2HYB - chains A and D of the 6 polymer chains in the assembly; structure by X-ray diffraction, 2.50 A resolution.

[Chain A]
Molecule: Putative sulfurtransferase dsrE
Source organism: Allochromatium vinosum
Notes: EC 2.8.1.-
Reference sequence: O87896 (DSRE_CHRVI); residues 1-130 here = UniProt positions 1-130
Chain sequence (130 residues; each row starts with the number of its first residue):
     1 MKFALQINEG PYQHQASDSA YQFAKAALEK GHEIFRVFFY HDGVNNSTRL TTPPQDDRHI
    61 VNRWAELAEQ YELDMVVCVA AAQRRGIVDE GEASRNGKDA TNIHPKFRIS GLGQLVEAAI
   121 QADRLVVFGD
Curated features (UniProtKB/Swiss-Prot):
  - active site: Cys-78 (Cysteine persulfide intermediate)

[Chain D]
Molecule: Putative sulfurtransferase dsrE
Source organism: Allochromatium vinosum
Notes: EC 2.8.1.-
Reference sequence: O87896 (DSRE_CHRVI); residues 1001-1130 here correspond to UniProt positions 1-130 (UniProt number = residue number - 1000)
Chain sequence (130 residues; each row starts with the number of its first residue):
  1001 MKFALQINEG PYQHQASDSA YQFAKAALEK GHEIFRVFFY HDGVNNSTRL TTPPQDDRHI
  1061 VNRWAELAEQ YELDMVVCVA AAQRRGIVDE GEASRNGKDA TNIHPKFRIS GLGQLVEAAI
  1121 QADRLVVFGD
Curated features (UniProtKB/Swiss-Prot):
  - active site: Cys-1078 (Cysteine persulfide intermediate)

[How chain A and chain D interact]
Residue-residue contacts - 49 pairs, chain A then chain D:
  Asn-8(A) / Gln-1013(D)  hydrogen bond (backbone-side chain)
  Glu-9(A) / Gln-1013(D)  hydrogen bond
  Tyr-12(A) / Arg-1084(D)
  Gln-13(A) / Asn-1008(D)  hydrogen bond (side chain-backbone)
  Gln-13(A) / Glu-1009(D)  hydrogen bond
  Gln-13(A) / His-1041(D)
  Gln-13(A) / Asp-1042(D)  hydrogen bond (side chain-backbone)
  Gln-13(A) / Arg-1085(D)  hydrogen bond
  His-41(A) / Gln-1013(D)
  Asp-42(A) / Gln-1013(D)  hydrogen bond (backbone-side chain)
  Asp-42(A) / Asp-1042(D)
  Asn-45(A) / Asn-1045(D)
  Thr-48(A) / Arg-1085(D)
  Arg-49(A) / Lys-1098(D)  hydrogen bond (backbone-side chain)
  Arg-49(A) / Asp-1099(D)  salt bridge
  Leu-50(A) / Gly-1086(D)
  Leu-50(A) / Val-1088(D)
  Leu-50(A) / Lys-1098(D)
  Leu-50(A) / Ala-1100(D)
  Leu-50(A) / Asn-1102(D)
  Thr-51(A) / Gln-1083(D)
  Thr-51(A) / Arg-1084(D)
  Thr-51(A) / Arg-1085(D)
  Thr-51(A) / Gly-1086(D)
  Thr-51(A) / Lys-1098(D)  hydrogen bond (backbone-side chain)
  Thr-52(A) / Gln-1083(D)  hydrogen bond (backbone-backbone)
  Thr-52(A) / Asn-1096(D)
  Pro-53(A) / Gln-1083(D)
  Gln-83(A) / Thr-1051(D)
  Gln-83(A) / Thr-1052(D)  hydrogen bond (backbone-backbone)
  Gln-83(A) / Pro-1053(D)
  Arg-84(A) / Tyr-1012(D)
  Arg-84(A) / Thr-1051(D)
  Arg-85(A) / Gln-1013(D)  hydrogen bond
  Arg-85(A) / Thr-1048(D)
  Arg-85(A) / Thr-1051(D)
  Gly-86(A) / Leu-1050(D)
  Gly-86(A) / Thr-1051(D)
  Val-88(A) / Leu-1050(D)
  Asn-96(A) / Thr-1052(D)  hydrogen bond
  Lys-98(A) / Arg-1049(D)  hydrogen bond (side chain-backbone)
  Lys-98(A) / Leu-1050(D)
  Lys-98(A) / Thr-1051(D)  hydrogen bond (side chain-backbone)
  Lys-98(A) / Thr-1052(D)
  Asp-99(A) / Arg-1049(D)  salt bridge
  Ala-100(A) / Thr-1101(D)
  Thr-101(A) / Ala-1100(D)
  Asn-102(A) / Leu-1050(D)
  Asp-130(A) / Asp-1130(D)
Interface residues without a listed pair, chain A (27 interface residues in all): His-14, Pro-54
Interface residues without a listed pair, chain D (27 interface residues in all): His-1014, Pro-1054

[Overview]
Chain A and chain D each contribute 27 residues to their interface; the contacts include 15 hydrogen bonds and
2 salt bridges. Polar pairs include Arg-49(A)/Asp-1099(D), Asp-99(A)/Arg-1049(D) and Asn-8(A)/Gln-1013(D).
UniProt lists active-site residue Cys-78(A) on chain A; active-site residue Cys-1078(D) on chain D.
Chain A and chain D are both Putative sulfurtransferase dsrE (Allochromatium vinosum); the structure, Crystal
Structure of Hexameric DsrEFH, was determined by X-ray diffraction.
